Entry 4GAM (X-ray diffraction, 2.90 A resolution); this record covers chains F and H of the 8 polymer chains in the assembly.

Chain F:
Protein: Methane monooxygenase component A alpha chain
Source organism: Methylococcus capsulatus
Notes: EC 1.14.13.25
UniProt: P22869 (MEMA_METCA); numbering as in UniProt (aligned over 1-527)
Amino-acid sequence (527 residues; numbered 1 to 527; the number before each row is that of its first residue):
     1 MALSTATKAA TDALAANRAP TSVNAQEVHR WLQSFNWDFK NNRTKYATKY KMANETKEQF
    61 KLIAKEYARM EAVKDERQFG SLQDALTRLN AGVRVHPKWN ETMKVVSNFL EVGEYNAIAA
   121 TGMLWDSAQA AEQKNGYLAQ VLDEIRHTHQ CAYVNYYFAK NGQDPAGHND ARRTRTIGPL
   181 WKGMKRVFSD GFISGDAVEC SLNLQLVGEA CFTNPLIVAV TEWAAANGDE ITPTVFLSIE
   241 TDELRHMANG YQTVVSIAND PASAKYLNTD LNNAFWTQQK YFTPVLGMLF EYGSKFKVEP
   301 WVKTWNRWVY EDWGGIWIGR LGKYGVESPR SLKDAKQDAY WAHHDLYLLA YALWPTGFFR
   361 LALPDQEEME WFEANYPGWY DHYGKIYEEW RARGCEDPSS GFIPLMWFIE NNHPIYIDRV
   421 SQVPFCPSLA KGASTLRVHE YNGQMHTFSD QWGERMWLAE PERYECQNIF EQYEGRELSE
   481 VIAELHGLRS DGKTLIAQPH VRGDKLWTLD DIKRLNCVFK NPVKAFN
Unresolved in the structure: 1-14, 323, 527
Curated features (UniProtKB/Swiss-Prot):
  - active site: Cys-151
  - binding site (Fe cation): Glu-114, Glu-144, His-147, Glu-209, Glu-243, His-246
Bound ions: Fe ion site 1: Glu-114, Glu-144, His-147, Glu-243; Fe ion site 2: Glu-144, Glu-209, Glu-243, His-246

Chain H:
Protein: Methane monooxygenase component A gamma chain
Source organism: Methylococcus capsulatus
Notes: EC 1.14.13.25
UniProt: P11987 (MEMG_METCA); numbering as in UniProt (aligned over 1-170)
Amino-acid sequence (170 residues; each row starts with the number of its first residue):
     1 MAKLGIHSND TRDAWVNKIA QLNTLEKAAE MLKQFRMDHT TPFRNSYELD NDYLWIEAKL
    61 EEKVAVLKAR AFNEVDFRHK TAFGEDAKSV LDGTVAKMNA AKDKWEAEKI HIGFRQAYKP
   121 PIMPVNYFLD GERQLGTRLM ELRNLNYYDT PLEELRKQRG VRVVHLQSPH
Unresolved in the structure: 1-2, 169-170

Interface between chain F and chain H:
Contacting residue pairs - 92 pairs, chain F then chain H:
  Arg-43(F) with Arg-133(H)
  Thr-44(F) with Arg-133(H)
  Lys-45(F) with Arg-133(H)
  Tyr-46(F) with Arg-133(H)
  Ala-47(F) with Glu-132(H); Arg-133(H); Gly-136(H); Thr-137(H)
  Thr-48(F) with Thr-137(H)
  Lys-49(F) with Glu-141(H)
  Lys-51(F) with Thr-137(H); Glu-141(H), salt bridge
  Gly-195(F) with Met-140(H)
  Asp-196(F) with Met-140(H)
  Thr-269(F) with Tyr-148(H)
  Asn-272(F) with Tyr-148(H)
  Asn-273(F) with Tyr-147(H); Tyr-148(H), hydrogen bond
  Arg-330(F) with Tyr-148(H)
  Pro-427(F) with Gln-167(H)
  Ser-434(F) with Gln-167(H)
  Thr-435(F) with Gln-167(H); Ser-168(H)
  Leu-436(F) with His-165(H); Gln-167(H), hydrogen bond (backbone-backbone)
  Arg-437(F) with His-165(H); Leu-166(H)
  Val-438(F) with Val-163(H); Val-164(H), hydrogen bond (backbone-backbone); His-165(H), hydrogen bond (backbone-backbone)
  His-439(F) with Arg-156(H), hydrogen bond; Val-161(H); Arg-162(H); Val-163(H); Val-164(H)
  Glu-440(F) with Val-161(H); Arg-162(H), salt bridge; Val-164(H)
  Tyr-441(F) with Pro-42(H); Phe-43(H); Arg-159(H); Gly-160(H)
  Asn-442(F) with Pro-42(H); Arg-44(H); Tyr-47(H)
  Gln-444(F) with Tyr-47(H); Asp-50(H)
  Met-445(F) with Arg-162(H); Val-164(H), hydrophobic
  Gln-451(F) with Leu-152(H)
  Trp-452(F) with Tyr-148(H), hydrophobic
  Glu-454(F) with Leu-152(H); Arg-156(H), salt bridge
  Arg-455(F) with Tyr-147(H), hydrogen bond (side chain-backbone); Tyr-148(H); Thr-150(H), hydrogen bond (side chain-backbone); Pro-151(H); Leu-152(H)
  Met-456(F) with Tyr-147(H)
  Leu-458(F) with Leu-152(H), hydrophobic; Leu-155(H), hydrophobic; Arg-156(H); Arg-159(H), hydrogen bond (backbone-side chain)
  Ala-459(F) with Glu-108(H); Arg-143(H), hydrogen bond (backbone-side chain); Arg-159(H), hydrogen bond (backbone-side chain)
  Glu-460(F) with Arg-143(H); Asn-144(H); Tyr-147(H)
  Pro-461(F) with Pro-42(H); Arg-159(H)
  Glu-462(F) with Pro-42(H); Ile-112(H); Arg-143(H), salt bridge
  Glu-465(F) with Thr-40(H); Thr-41(H); Pro-42(H); Arg-44(H), salt bridge
  Gln-467(F) with Asp-50(H), hydrogen bond (side chain-backbone)
  Glu-471(F) with Asp-50(H); Asn-51(H)
  Gln-472(F) with Ile-6(H); Asn-51(H)
  Tyr-473(F) with Ile-6(H), hydrophobic
  Arg-476(F) with Leu-4(H), hydrogen bond (side chain-backbone); Gly-5(H); Ile-6(H)
  Glu-484(F) with Gly-5(H); Ile-6(H), hydrogen bond (side chain-backbone); His-7(H), hydrogen bond (side chain-backbone)
  Phe-526(F) with Val-164(H), hydrophobic; His-165(H)
Also at the interface, not in a pair above, chain F (49 interface residues in all): Lys-265, Tyr-266, Gly-443, Trp-457, Leu-485
Also at the interface, not in a pair above, chain H (44 interface residues in all): Tyr-53, Leu-54, Leu-129, Leu-139, Leu-145

Overview:
The interface between chain F and chain H involves 49 residues on one side and 44 on the other; the contacts
include 14 hydrogen bonds and 5 salt bridges. Among the polar pairs are Lys-51(F)/Glu-141(H),
Glu-440(F)/Arg-162(H) and Glu-454(F)/Arg-156(H).
Here chain F is Methane monooxygenase component A alpha chain and chain H is Methane monooxygenase component A
gamma chain, both from Methylococcus capsulatus. Entry 4GAM (Complex structure of Methane monooxygenase
hydroxylase and regulatory subunit) was determined by X-ray diffraction.
